Entry 7AUE (electron microscopy, 2.97 A resolution); this record covers chains B and S of the 6 polymer chains in the assembly.

== Chain B ==
Molecule: Guanine nucleotide-binding protein G(I)/G(S)/G(T) subunit beta-1
Organism: Homo sapiens
UniProtKB: P62873 (GBB1_HUMAN); residues 19-357 here correspond to UniProt positions 2-340 (UniProt number = residue number - 17)
Sequence (357 residues; each row starts with the number of its first residue):
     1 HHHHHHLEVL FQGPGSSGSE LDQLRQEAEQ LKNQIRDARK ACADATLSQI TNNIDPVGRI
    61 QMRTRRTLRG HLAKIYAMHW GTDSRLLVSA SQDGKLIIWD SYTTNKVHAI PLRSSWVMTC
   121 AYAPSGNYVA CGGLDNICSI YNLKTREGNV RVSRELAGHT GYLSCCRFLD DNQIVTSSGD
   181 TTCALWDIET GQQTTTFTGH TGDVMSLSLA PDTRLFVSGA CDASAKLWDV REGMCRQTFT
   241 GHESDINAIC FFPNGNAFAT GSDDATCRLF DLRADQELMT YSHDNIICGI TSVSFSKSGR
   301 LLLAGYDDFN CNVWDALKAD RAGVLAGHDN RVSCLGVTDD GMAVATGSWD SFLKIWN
Disordered / not traced: 1-19
Differences from the reference sequence: expression tag (1-18)
Curated features (UniProtKB/Swiss-Prot):
  - modified residue: Ser19 (N-acetylserine), His283 (Phosphohistidine)

== Chain S ==
Molecule: scFv16
Organism: Mus musculus
Notes: antibody fragment or engineered binder
Sequence (256 residues; row label = number of the first residue in the row; note: 2 numbers in that range are skipped by the numbering (no residue carries them; nothing is unmodelled there); a row labelled like 121A-121N holds insertion residues (121A, then the next letters in order)):
     1 DVQLVESGGG LVQPGGSRKL SCSASGFAFS SFGMHWVRQA PEKGLEWVAY ISSGSGTIYY
    61 ADTVKGRFTI SRDDPKNTLF LQMTSLRSED TAMYYCVRSI YYYGSSPFDF WGQGTTLTVS
   121 S
121A-121N GGGGSGGGGSGGGG
   124 SDIVMTQATS SVPVTPGESV SISCRSSKSL LHSNGNTYLY WFLQRPGQSP QLLIYRMSNL
   184 ASGVPDRFSG SGSGTAFTLT ISRLEAEDVG VYYCMQHLEY PLTFGAGTKL ELKGSLEVLF
   244 Q
Disordered / not traced: 1, 121A-121N, 236-244
Cystine bridges: Cys22-Cys96, Cys147-Cys217

== How chain B and chain S interact ==
Residue-residue contacts (10; chain B residue first):
  Arg85(B) - Tyr103(S)
  Leu86(B) - Tyr103(S)  hydrophobic
  Val107(B) - Tyr102(S)  hydrophobic
  Arg146(B) - Val2(S)
  Arg146(B) - Arg98(S)
  Arg146(B) - Phe110(S)
  Glu147(B) - Gly26(S)
  Glu147(B) - Phe27(S)
  Glu147(B) - Ala28(S)  hydrogen bond (backbone-backbone)
  Gly148(B) - Phe32(S)
Interface residues without a listed pair, chain B (10 interface residues in all): Asp83, Asp100, His108, Asn149
Interface residues without a listed pair, chain S (10 interface residues in all): Asp109

== Summary ==
The chain B/chain S interface involves 10 residues from each chain, with 1 hydrogen bond. The hydrogen-bonded
pair Glu147(B)-Ala28(S) is a backbone contact.
Chain B is Guanine nucleotide-binding protein G(I)/G(S)/G(T) subunit beta-1 (Homo sapiens) and chain S is
scFv16 (Mus musculus); the structure, Melanocortin receptor 4 (MC4R) Gs protein complex, was determined by
electron microscopy.
